PDB entry 6SMH | electron microscopy, 4.30 A resolution (low resolution: residue-level contacts below are approximate; hydrogen-bond / salt-bridge calls are withheld) | chains C and D of the 16 polymer chains in the assembly

# Chain C (and D)
Name: Ribulose bisphosphate carboxylase large chain
Organism: Synechococcus elongatus (strain PCC 7942 / FACHB-805)
Notes: EC 4.1.1.39; chain D of this document is another copy of the same molecule, construct and numbering; everything in this record applies to it too
UniProt: Q31NB3 (RBL_SYNE7); numbering as in UniProt (aligned over 19-465)
Chain sequence (447 residues; row label = number of the first residue in the row):
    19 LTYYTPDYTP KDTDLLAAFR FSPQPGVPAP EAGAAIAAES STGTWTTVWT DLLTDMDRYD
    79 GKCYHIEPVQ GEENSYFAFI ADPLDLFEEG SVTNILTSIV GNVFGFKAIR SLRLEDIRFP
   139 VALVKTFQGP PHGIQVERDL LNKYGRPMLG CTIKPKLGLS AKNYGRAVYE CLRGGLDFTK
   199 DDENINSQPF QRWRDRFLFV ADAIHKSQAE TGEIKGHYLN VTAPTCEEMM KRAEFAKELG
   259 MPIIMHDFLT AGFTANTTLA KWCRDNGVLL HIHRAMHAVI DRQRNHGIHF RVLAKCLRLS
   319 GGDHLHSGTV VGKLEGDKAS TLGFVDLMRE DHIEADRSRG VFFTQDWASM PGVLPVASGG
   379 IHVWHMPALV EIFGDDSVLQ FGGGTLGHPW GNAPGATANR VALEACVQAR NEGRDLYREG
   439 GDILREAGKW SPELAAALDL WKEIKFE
Differences from the reference sequence: conflict P48 (Asp in Q31NB3), D78 (Lys in Q31NB3), D100 (Tyr in Q31NB3)

# Chain C / chain D interface
Pairs across the interface (16; chain C residue first):
  K180(C) - D157(D)
  K180(C) - N160(D)
  K180(C) - Y162(D)
  P207(C) - K143(D)
  P207(C) - S367(D)
  R210(C) - R282(D)
  R212(C) - R282(D)
  R212(C) - D283(D)
  R212(C) - N284(D)
  R212(C) - G285(D)
  D213(C) - V154(D)
  D213(C) - L158(D)
  L216(C) - L158(D)
  F217(C) - D157(D)
  F217(C) - L158(D)
  K249(C) - D283(D)
Other interface residues (no listed pair), chain C (9 interface residues in all): R184

# Summary
The interface between chain C and chain D involves 9 residues on one side and 11 on the other.
Both chains are Ribulose bisphosphate carboxylase large chain (Synechococcus elongatus (strain PCC 7942 /
FACHB-805)). Entry 6SMH (Cryo-electron microscopy structure of a RbcL-Raf1 supercomplex from Synechococcus
elongatus PCC 7942) was determined by electron microscopy.
